PDB entry 5DL4 | X-ray diffraction, 2.10 A resolution | chains A and C of the 4 polymer chains in the assembly

== Chain A ==
Protein: Estrogen receptor
Organism: Homo sapiens
Notes: fragment: ligand-binding domain
UniProtKB: P03372 (ESR1_HUMAN); residues 298-554 here = UniProt positions 298-554
Chain sequence (257 residues; row label = number of the first residue in the row):
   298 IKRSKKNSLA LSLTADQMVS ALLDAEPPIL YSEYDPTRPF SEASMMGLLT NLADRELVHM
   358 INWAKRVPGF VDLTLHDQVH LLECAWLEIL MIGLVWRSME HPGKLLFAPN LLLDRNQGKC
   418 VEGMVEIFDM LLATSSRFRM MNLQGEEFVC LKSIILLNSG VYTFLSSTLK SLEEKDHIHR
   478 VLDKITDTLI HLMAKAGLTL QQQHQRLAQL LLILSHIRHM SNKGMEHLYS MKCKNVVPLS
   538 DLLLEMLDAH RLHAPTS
Not modelled in the structure: 298-303, 334-335, 462-469, 551-554
Sequence notes: engineered mutation Ser537 (Tyr in P03372)
Ligand contacts: phenylamino-substituted (5C4; 4,4'-{2-[3-(phenylamino)phenyl]prop-1-ene-1,1-diyl}diphenol): Met343, Leu346, Thr347, Leu349, Ala350, Glu353, Trp383, Leu384, Leu387, Met388, Leu391, Arg394, Phe404, Val418, Glu419, Gly420, Met421, Ile424, Leu428, Gly521, His524, Leu525, Met528, Leu536, Leu540

== Chain C ==
Protein: Nuclear receptor coactivator 2
Notes: fragment: Nuclear receptor-interacting peptide
UniProtKB: Q15596 (NCOA2_HUMAN); numbering as in UniProt (aligned over 686-699)
Chain sequence (14 residues; each row starts with the number of its first residue):
   686 KHKILHRLLQ DSSS
Not modelled in the structure: 686, 697-699

== How chain A and chain C interact ==
Contacting residue pairs - 19 pairs, chain A then chain C:
  Ile358(A) - Leu690(C)  hydrophobic
  Ile358(A) - Leu693(C)
  Ile358(A) - Leu694(C)  hydrophobic
  Lys362(A) - Leu694(C)  hydrogen bond (side chain-backbone)
  Leu372(A) - Leu694(C)  hydrophobic
  Leu372(A) - Gln695(C)
  Gln375(A) - Leu694(C)
  Val376(A) - Lys688(C)
  Val376(A) - Leu690(C)  hydrophobic
  Val376(A) - His691(C)
  Val376(A) - Leu694(C)  hydrophobic
  Leu379(A) - Leu694(C)  hydrophobic
  Glu380(A) - Lys688(C)
  Glu380(A) - Leu690(C)
  Asp538(A) - Ile689(C)
  Leu539(A) - Ile689(C)
  Glu542(A) - Lys688(C)
  Glu542(A) - Ile689(C)  hydrogen bond (side chain-backbone)
  Met543(A) - Leu690(C)  hydrophobic
Other interface residues (no listed pair), chain A (13 interface residues in all): Phe367, His373
Other interface residues (no listed pair), chain C (8 interface residues in all): His687

== Overview ==
13 residues of chain A and 8 residues of chain C are in contact; the contacts include 2 hydrogen bonds. Polar
pairs include Lys362(A)-Leu694(C) and Glu542(A)-Ile689(C). Ligands of chain A: phenylamino-substituted.
Chain A is Estrogen receptor (Homo sapiens) and chain C is Nuclear receptor coactivator 2; the structure,
Crystal Structure of the ER-alpha Ligand-binding Domain in complex with a phenylamino-substituted, methyl,
triaryl-ethylene derivative 4,4'-{2-[3-(phenylamino)phenyl]prop-1-ene-1,1-diyl}diphenol, was determined by
X-ray diffraction (same publication as 4ZN7, 4ZNH, 4ZNS, 4ZNT, 4ZNU, 4ZNV and 50 further entries).
